PDB entry 7PMK | electron microscopy, 3.20 A resolution | chains 3 and 7 of the 22 polymer chains in the assembly

[Chain 3]
Molecule: DNA replication licensing factor MCM3
From: Saccharomyces cerevisiae
Notes: EC 3.6.4.12
UniProt: P24279 (MCM3_YEAST); numbering as in UniProt (aligned over 1-971)
Chain sequence (1009 residues; numbered -37 to 971; the number before each row is that of its first residue; numbers below 1 keep their minus sign (Met-37 is residue -37)):
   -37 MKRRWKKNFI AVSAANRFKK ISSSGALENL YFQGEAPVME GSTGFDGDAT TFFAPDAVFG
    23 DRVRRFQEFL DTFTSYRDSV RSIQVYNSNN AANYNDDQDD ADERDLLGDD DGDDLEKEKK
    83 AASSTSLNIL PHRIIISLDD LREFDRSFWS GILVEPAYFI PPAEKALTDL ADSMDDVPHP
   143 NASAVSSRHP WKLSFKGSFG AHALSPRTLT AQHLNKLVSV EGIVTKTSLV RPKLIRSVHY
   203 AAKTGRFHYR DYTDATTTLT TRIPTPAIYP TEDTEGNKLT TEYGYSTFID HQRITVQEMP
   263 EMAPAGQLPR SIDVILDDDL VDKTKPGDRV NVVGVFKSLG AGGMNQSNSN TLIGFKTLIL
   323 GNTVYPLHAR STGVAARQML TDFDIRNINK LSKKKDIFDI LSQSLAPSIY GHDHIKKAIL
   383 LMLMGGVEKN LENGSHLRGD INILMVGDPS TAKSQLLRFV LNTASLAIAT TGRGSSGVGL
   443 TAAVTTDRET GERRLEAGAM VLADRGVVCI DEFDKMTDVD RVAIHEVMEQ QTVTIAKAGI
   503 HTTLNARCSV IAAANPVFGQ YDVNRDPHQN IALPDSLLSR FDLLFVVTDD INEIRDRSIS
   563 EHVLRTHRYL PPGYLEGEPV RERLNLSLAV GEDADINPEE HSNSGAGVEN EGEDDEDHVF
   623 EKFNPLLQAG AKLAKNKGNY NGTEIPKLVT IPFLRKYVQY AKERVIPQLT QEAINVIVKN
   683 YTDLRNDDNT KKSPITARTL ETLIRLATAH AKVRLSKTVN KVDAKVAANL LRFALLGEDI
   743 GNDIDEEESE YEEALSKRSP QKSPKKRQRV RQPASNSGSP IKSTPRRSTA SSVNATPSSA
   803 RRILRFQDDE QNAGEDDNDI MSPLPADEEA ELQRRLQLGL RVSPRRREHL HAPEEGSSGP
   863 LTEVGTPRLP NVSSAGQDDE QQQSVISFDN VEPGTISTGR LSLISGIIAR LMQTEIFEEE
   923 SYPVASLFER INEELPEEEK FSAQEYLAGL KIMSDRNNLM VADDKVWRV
Unresolved in the structure: -37 to 14, 57-89, 139-150, 333-336, 584-647, 690-695, 741-971
Sequence notes: initiating methionine (-37); expression tag (-36 to 0)
Small-molecule neighbours:
  - AMP-PNP (ANP; phosphoaminophosphonic acid-adenylate ester): Ser370, Ile371, Tyr372, His374, Asp410, Pro411, Ser412, Thr413, Ala414, Lys415, Ser416, Gln417, Glu474, Asn517, Ile561, His564, Val565
  - Mg2+ (MG): Ser416, Asp473, Glu474
Curated features (UniProtKB/Swiss-Prot):
  - motif: Ser541 to Asp544 (Arginine finger)
  - binding site (ATP): Gly409 to Ser416
  - modified residue: Ser761 (Phosphoserine), Ser777 (Phosphoserine), Ser781 (Phosphoserine), Thr868 (Phosphothreonine)
  - mutagenesis: Lys415 (K415A: No effect on MCM2-7 complex helicase activity. Loss of MCM2-7 complex helicase activity; when associated with MCM5 A-422. Reduces MCM2-7 complex helicase activity ...)

[Chain 7]
Molecule: DNA replication licensing factor MCM7
From: Saccharomyces cerevisiae
Notes: EC 3.6.4.12
UniProt: A0A6A5Q4N0 (A0A6A5Q4N0_YEASX); numbering as in UniProt (aligned over 1-845)
Chain sequence (845 residues; numbered 1 to 845; the number before each row is that of its first residue):
     1 MSAALPSIQL PVDYNNLFNE ITDFLVTFKQ DTLSSDATRN ENEDENLDAE NIEQHLLEKG
    61 PKYMAMLQKV ANRELNSVII DLDDILQYQN EKFLQGTQAD DLVSAIQQNA NHFTELFCRA
   121 IDNNMPLPTK EIDYKDDVLD VILNQRRLRN ERMLSDRTNE IRSENLMDTT MDPPSSMNDA
   181 LREVVEDETE LFPPNLTRRY FLYFKPLSQN CARRYRKKAI SSKPLSVRQI KGDFLGQLIT
   241 VRGIITRVSD VKPAVEVIAY TCDQCGYEVF QEVNSRTFTP LSECTSEECS QNQTKGQLFM
   301 STRASKFSAF QECKIQELSQ QVPVGHIPRS LNIHVNGTLV RSLSPGDIVD VTGIFLPAPY
   361 TGFKALKAGL LTETYLEAQF VRQHKKKFAS FSLTSDVEER VMELITSGDV YNRLAKSIAP
   421 EIYGNLDVKK ALLLLLVGGV DKRVGDGMKI RGDINVCLMG DPGVAKSQLL KAICKISPRG
   481 VYTTGKGSSG VGLTAAVMKD PVTDEMILEG GALVLADNGI CCIDEFDKMD ESDRTAIHEV
   541 MEQQTISISK AGINTTLNAR TSILAAANPL YGRYNPRLSP LDNINLPAAL LSRFDILFLM
   601 LDIPSRDDDE KLAEHVTYVH MHNKQPDLDF TPVEPSKMRE YIAYAKTKRP VMSEAVNDYV
   661 VQAYIRLRQD SKREMDSKFS FGQATPRTLL GIIRLSQALA KLRLADMVDI DDVEEALRLV
   721 RVSKESLYQE TNKSKEDESP TTKIFTIIKK MLQETGKNTL SYENIVKTVR LRGFTMLQLS
   781 NCIQEYSYLN VWHLINEGNT LKFVDDGTMD TDQEDSLVST PKLAPQTTAS ANVSAQDSDI
   841 DLQDA
Unresolved in the structure: 1-2, 35-59, 158-189, 211-218, 361-367, 386-395, 444-448, 487-492, 674-678, 730-845
Small-molecule neighbours: Zn2+ (ZN): Cys262, Cys265, Cys284, Cys289
What the authors report for this chain:
  - post-translational modification sites: Lys29 (citing earlier work)

[Chain 3 / chain 7 interface]
Contacting residue pairs (115; chain 3 residue first):
  Tyr56(3) - Ala219(7)  hydrophobic
  Val192(3) - Arg329(7)
  Arg193(3) - Tyr360(7)  hydrogen bond
  Arg193(3) - Thr372(7)  hydrogen bond (side chain-backbone)
  Arg193(3) - Glu373(7)  salt bridge
  Arg193(3) - Thr374(7)
  Pro194(3) - Leu235(7)  hydrophobic
  Pro194(3) - Leu370(7)
  Pro194(3) - Leu371(7)
  Pro194(3) - Thr372(7)  hydrogen bond (backbone-side chain)
  Lys195(3) - Leu370(7)
  Lys195(3) - Leu371(7)
  Leu196(3) - Leu370(7)  hydrogen bond (backbone-backbone)
  Tyr202(3) - Tyr14(7)  hydrophobic
  Tyr202(3) - His112(7)
  Arg208(3) - Ser7(7)
  Phe209(3) - Ser7(7)
  Phe209(3) - Ile8(7)  hydrogen bond (backbone-backbone)
  Phe209(3) - Leu10(7)  hydrophobic
  Phe209(3) - Val12(7)  hydrophobic
  Phe209(3) - Tyr14(7)  hydrophobic
  His210(3) - Leu5(7)
  His210(3) - Pro6(7)
  His210(3) - Ser7(7)
  Tyr211(3) - Leu5(7)
  Tyr211(3) - Pro6(7)  hydrogen bond (backbone-backbone)
  Tyr211(3) - Ile8(7)  hydrophobic
  Arg212(3) - Leu5(7)
  Tyr214(3) - Leu370(7)  hydrophobic
  Thr215(3) - Leu370(7)
  Asp216(3) - Leu370(7)
  Ala229(3) - Gly369(7)
  Ala229(3) - Leu370(7)  hydrophobic
  Pro232(3) - Leu5(7)  hydrophobic
  Thr236(3) - Ala4(7)
  Leu241(3) - Leu5(7)  hydrophobic
  Glu244(3) - Tyr14(7)  hydrogen bond
  Glu244(3) - Asn109(7)  hydrogen bond
  Glu244(3) - His112(7)  salt bridge
  Tyr245(3) - Asn109(7)
  Tyr245(3) - Asn111(7)
  Tyr245(3) - Gly236(7)
  Tyr245(3) - Leu356(7)  hydrophobic
  Tyr245(3) - Pro357(7)  hydrophobic
  Gly246(3) - Gln108(7)  hydrogen bond (backbone-side chain)
  Gly246(3) - Leu235(7)  hydrogen bond (backbone-backbone)
  Gly246(3) - Gly236(7)
  Tyr247(3) - Leu10(7)  hydrophobic
  Tyr247(3) - Val12(7)
  Tyr247(3) - Tyr14(7)  hydrogen bond
  Tyr247(3) - Asn109(7)
  Phe250(3) - Leu235(7)  hydrophobic
  Phe250(3) - Pro357(7)  hydrophobic
  Asp252(3) - Lys231(7)
  Asp252(3) - Gly232(7)  hydrogen bond (side chain-backbone)
  His253(3) - Leu371(7)
  Asp284(3) - Arg329(7)  salt bridge
  Lys287(3) - Val324(7)
  Lys287(3) - Gly325(7)
  Lys287(3) - His326(7)
  Lys391(3) - His620(7)  hydrogen bond
  Lys391(3) - Asn623(7)
  Leu393(3) - Val619(7)  hydrophobic
  Leu393(3) - Asn623(7)
  Glu394(3) - Gln625(7)  hydrogen bond
  Leu399(3) - His620(7)
  Glu451(3) - Leu371(7)
  Thr452(3) - Tyr360(7)
  Arg455(3) - Val502(7)  hydrogen bond (side chain-backbone)
  Ala459(3) - Ile327(7)  hydrophobic
  Val463(3) - Gly325(7)
  Asp466(3) - Val324(7)
  Asp466(3) - Gly325(7)  hydrogen bond (side chain-backbone)
  Arg467(3) - Val324(7)
  His487(3) - Lys486(7)  hydrogen bond
  Gly501(3) - Arg247(7)  hydrogen bond (backbone-side chain)
  Gly501(3) - Pro501(7)
  Gly501(3) - Val502(7)
  His503(3) - Thr246(7)  hydrogen bond (backbone-side chain)
  Thr504(3) - Gln316(7)
  Thr505(3) - Pro328(7)
  Leu506(3) - Ile327(7)  hydrophobic
  Leu506(3) - Pro328(7)
  Asn507(3) - Ser319(7)  hydrogen bond (side chain-backbone)
  His530(3) - Tyr571(7)
  Asp537(3) - Tyr571(7)
  Asp537(3) - Gly572(7)  hydrogen bond (side chain-backbone)
  Leu671(3) - His620(7)
  Leu671(3) - Met621(7)
  Thr672(3) - Met621(7)
  Gln673(3) - Met621(7)
  Ile676(3) - Thr617(7)
  Val680(3) - Glu610(7)
  Val680(3) - Ala613(7)  hydrophobic
  Thr684(3) - Arg606(7)  hydrogen bond
  Thr684(3) - Asp609(7)
  Thr684(3) - Glu610(7)
  Asp685(3) - Arg606(7)  salt bridge
  Arg687(3) - Asp602(7)  salt bridge
  Arg687(3) - Ile603(7)
  Arg687(3) - Pro604(7)
  Arg687(3) - Asp609(7)  salt bridge
  Asn688(3) - Pro604(7)
  Asn688(3) - Ser605(7)  hydrogen bond (side chain-backbone)
  Asn688(3) - Arg606(7)  hydrogen bond (side chain-backbone)
  Asn688(3) - Asp609(7)  hydrogen bond
  Pro696(3) - Arg573(7)
  Ile697(3) - Arg573(7)
  Thr698(3) - Gly463(7)
  Ala699(3) - Gly463(7)
  Leu702(3) - Ala613(7)  hydrophobic
  Leu702(3) - Val616(7)  hydrophobic
  Glu703(3) - His620(7)
  Ile706(3) - Thr617(7)
  Ile706(3) - His620(7)
Other interface residues (no listed pair), chain 3 (74 interface residues in all): Val200, Thr227, Tyr231, Gln254, Thr286, Leu457, Ala500, Arg509, Ile679, Tyr683
Other interface residues (no listed pair), chain 7 (64 interface residues in all): Ala3, Asp233, Val322, Pro323, Pro359, Lys624

[In short]
74 residues of chain 3 face 64 of chain 7 across their interface, with 25 hydrogen bonds and 6 salt bridges.
Among the polar pairs are Arg193(3)-Glu373(7), Glu244(3)-His112(7) and Asp284(3)-Arg329(7). Chain 3 binds
AMP-PNP and Mg2+. Ligands of chain 7: Zn2+. From the paper: a modification site at Lys29(7).
Here chain 3 is DNA replication licensing factor MCM3 and chain 7 is DNA replication licensing factor MCM7,
both from Saccharomyces cerevisiae. Entry 7PMK (S. cerevisiae replisome-SCF(Dia2) complex bound to
double-stranded DNA (conformation I)) was determined by electron microscopy, deposited together with 7PMN.
